8U6Y - chains B and C of the 34 polymer chains in the assembly; structure by electron microscopy, 2.80 A resolution.

Chain B:
Name: Proteasome subunit alpha type-2
Organism: Saccharomyces cerevisiae S288C
Notes: EC 3.4.25.1
Reference sequence: P23639 (PSA2_YEAST); residue numbers follow UniProt; this construct covers 1-250
Amino-acid sequence (250 residues; numbered 1 to 250; the number before each row is that of its first residue):
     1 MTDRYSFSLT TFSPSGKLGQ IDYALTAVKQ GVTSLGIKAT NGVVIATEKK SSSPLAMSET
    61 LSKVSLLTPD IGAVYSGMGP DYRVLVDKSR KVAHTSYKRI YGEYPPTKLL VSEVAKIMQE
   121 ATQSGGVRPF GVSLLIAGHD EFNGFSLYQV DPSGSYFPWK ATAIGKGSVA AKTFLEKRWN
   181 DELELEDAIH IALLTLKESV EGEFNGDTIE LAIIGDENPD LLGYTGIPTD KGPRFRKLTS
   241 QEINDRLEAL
Unresolved in the structure: 1-2, 250
UniProt features mapped onto this chain:
  - cross-link: K108 (Glycyl lysine isopeptide (Lys-Gly) (interchain with G-Cter in ubiquitin))

Chain C:
Name: Proteasome subunit alpha type-3
Organism: Saccharomyces cerevisiae S288C
Reference sequence: P23638 (PSA3_YEAST); numbering as in UniProt (aligned over 1-245)
Amino-acid sequence (245 residues; numbered 1 to 245; the number before each row is that of its first residue):
     1 MGSRRYDSRT TIFSPEGRLY QVEYALESIS HAGTAIGIMA SDGIVLAAER KVTSTLLEQD
    61 TSTEKLYKLN DKIAVAVAGL TADAEILINT ARIHAQNYLK TYNEDIPVEI LVRRLSDIKQ
   121 GYTQHGGLRP FGVSFIYAGY DDRYGYQLYT SNPSGNYTGW KAISVGANTS AAQTLLQMDY
   181 KDDMKVDDAI ELALKTLSKT TDSSALTYDR LEFATIRKGA NDGEVYQKIF KPQEIKDILV
   241 KTGIT
Unresolved in the structure: 1-5, 219-224, 245
UniProt features mapped onto this chain:
  - cross-link (Glycyl lysine isopeptide (Lys-Gly)): K100 (interchain with G-Cter in ubiquitin), K199 (interchain with G-Cter in ubiquitin), K231 (interchain with G-Cter in ubiquitin)

Chain B / chain C interface:
Pairs across the interface - 52 pairs, chain B then chain C:
  S6(B) with G127(C)
  F7(B) with R9(C); G126(C)
  S8(B) with G126(C), hydrogen bond (backbone-backbone); G127(C)
  T10(B) with R129(C)
  T11(B) with S8(C); Q21(C)
  F12(B) with Q21(C); Y24(C), hydrophobic; R129(C); P130(C); G132(C)
  S13(B) with Y24(C)
  P14(B) with Y24(C), hydrophobic
  S15(B) with H31(C)
  G16(B) with Y24(C); S28(C)
  L18(B) with L80(C), hydrophobic; R129(C)
  K38(B) with E58(C), salt bridge
  K116(B) with I86(C)
  Q119(B) with A82(C); D83(C), hydrogen bond; I86(C); R129(C)
  T122(B) with R129(C), hydrogen bond
  Q123(B) with Y122(C); G127(C); L128(C); R129(C), hydrogen bond (side chain-backbone)
  G125(B) with G127(C)
  S153(B) with A82(C)
  G154(B) with A82(C)
  Y156(B) with E85(C), hydrogen bond
  F157(B) with L57(C), hydrophobic; E64(C)
  P158(B) with L57(C); E58(C), hydrogen bond (backbone-backbone); T61(C); S62(C)
  W159(B) with L56(C); L57(C); E58(C)
  K160(B) with T55(C), hydrogen bond (side chain-backbone); L56(C), hydrogen bond (backbone-backbone); L57(C); E58(C)
  A161(B) with L56(C)
  K172(B) with L56(C)
  E176(B) with T55(C), hydrogen bond; L56(C)
Also at the interface, not in a pair above, chain B (32 interface residues in all): Y5, S124, S155, L175, W179
Also at the interface, not in a pair above, chain C (33 interface residues in all): D7, T11, A25, E27, V52, T81, H125, F131

Overview:
32 residues of chain B and 33 residues of chain C are in contact; the contacts include 9 hydrogen bonds and 1
salt bridge. Polar contacts include K38(B)-E58(C), Q119(B)-D83(C) and T122(B)-R129(C).
Here chain B is Proteasome subunit alpha type-2 and chain C is Proteasome subunit alpha type-3, both from
Saccharomyces cerevisiae S288C. Entry 8U6Y (Preholo-Proteasome from Beta 3 D205 deletion) was determined by
electron microscopy (same publication as 8U7U).
